PDB entry 3HSP | X-ray diffraction, 2.20 A resolution | chains A and B

# Chain A (and B)
Protein: Nitric oxide synthase, brain
Organism: Rattus norvegicus
Notes: EC 1.14.13.39; chain B of this document is another copy of the same molecule, construct and numbering; everything in this record applies to it too
Reference sequence: P29476 (NOS1_RAT); residues 297-718 here = UniProt positions 297-718
Amino-acid sequence (422 residues; row label = number of the first residue in the row):
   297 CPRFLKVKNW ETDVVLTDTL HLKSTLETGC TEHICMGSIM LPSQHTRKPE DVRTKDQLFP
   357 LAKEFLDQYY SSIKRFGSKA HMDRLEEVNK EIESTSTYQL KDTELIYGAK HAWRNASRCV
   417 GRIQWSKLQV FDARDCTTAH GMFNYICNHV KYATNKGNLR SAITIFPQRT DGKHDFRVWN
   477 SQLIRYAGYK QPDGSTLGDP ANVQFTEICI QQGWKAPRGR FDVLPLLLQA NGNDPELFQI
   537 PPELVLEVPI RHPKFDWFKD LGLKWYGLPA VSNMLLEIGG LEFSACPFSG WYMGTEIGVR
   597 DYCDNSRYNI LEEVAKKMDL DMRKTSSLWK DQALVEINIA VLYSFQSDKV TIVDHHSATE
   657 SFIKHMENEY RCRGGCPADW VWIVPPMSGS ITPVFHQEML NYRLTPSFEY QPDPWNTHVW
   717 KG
Unresolved in the structure: 297-298, 340-347 (chain B: 297, 340-347)
Ion coordination: Zn2+: Cys-326, Cys-331 (shared with Cys-326(B), Cys-331(B) of chain B); heme Fe: Cys-415 (together with nitric oxide)
Small-molecule neighbours:
  - tetrahydrobiopterin (H4B), molecule 1: Trp-306, Trp-676, Phe-691, His-692, Gln-693, Glu-694
  - tetrahydrobiopterin (H4B), molecule 2: Ser-334, Met-336, Arg-596, Val-677, Trp-678
  - N-omega-hydroxy-L-arginine (HAR): Gln-478, Trp-561, Tyr-562, Pro-565, Val-567, Ser-585, Gly-586, Trp-587, Tyr-588, Met-589, Glu-592, Ile-593, Asp-597
  - heme / nitric oxide: Trp-409, Ala-412, Arg-414, Cys-415, Val-416, Gly-417, Leu-424, Ser-457, Val-567, Met-570, Phe-584, Ser-585, Gly-586, Trp-587, Met-589, Glu-592, Val-649, Trp-678, Phe-704, Tyr-706
Swiss-Prot annotation at these positions:
  - binding site ((6R)-L-erythro-5,6,7,8-tetrahydrobiopterin): Ser-334, Val-677, Trp-678, Phe-691
  - binding site (heme b): Cys-415, Tyr-706
  - binding site (L-arginine): Gln-478, Trp-587, Tyr-588, Glu-592
  - mutagenesis: Tyr-588 (Y588F: No decrease in nitric-oxide synthase activity; Y588H: 50% decrease of nitric-oxide synthase activity; Y588S: 30% decrease of nitric-oxide synthase activity)

# Chain A / chain B interface
Pairs across the interface (125; chain A residue first):
  Leu-301(A) / Ile-330(B)  hydrophobic
  Lys-302(A) / Ile-335(B)
  Trp-306(A) / Met-336(B)  hydrophobic
  Glu-307(A) / Asp-600(B)
  Glu-307(A) / Asn-601(B)  hydrogen bond (side chain-backbone)
  Glu-307(A) / Ser-602(B)  hydrogen bond (side chain-backbone)
  His-317(A) / Ile-330(B)
  Ser-320(A) / His-329(B)  hydrogen bond (side chain-backbone)
  Thr-321(A) / His-329(B)  hydrogen bond (backbone-side chain)
  Leu-322(A) / His-329(B)
  Glu-323(A) / Glu-328(B)
  Thr-324(A) / Thr-327(B)
  Thr-324(A) / Glu-328(B)  hydrogen bond (backbone-backbone)
  Thr-324(A) / His-329(B)
  Thr-324(A) / Ile-330(B)
  Cys-326(A) / Thr-327(B)
  Cys-326(A) / Glu-328(B)
  Cys-326(A) / Cys-331(B)  hydrophobic
  Thr-327(A) / Thr-324(B)
  Thr-327(A) / Cys-326(B)
  Glu-328(A) / Glu-323(B)
  Glu-328(A) / Thr-324(B)  hydrogen bond (backbone-side chain)
  Glu-328(A) / Cys-326(B)
  Glu-328(A) / Thr-327(B)
  Glu-328(A) / Glu-328(B)
  His-329(A) / Ser-320(B)  hydrogen bond (backbone-side chain)
  His-329(A) / Thr-321(B)  hydrogen bond (side chain-backbone)
  His-329(A) / Leu-322(B)
  His-329(A) / Tyr-698(B)
  Ile-330(A) / Leu-301(B)  hydrophobic
  Ile-330(A) / His-317(B)
  Ile-330(A) / Leu-696(B)  hydrophobic
  Ile-330(A) / Asn-697(B)
  Cys-331(A) / Cys-326(B)  hydrophobic
  Cys-331(A) / Leu-696(B)
  Cys-331(A) / Asn-697(B)  hydrogen bond (backbone-backbone)
  Met-332(A) / Leu-301(B)  hydrophobic
  Met-332(A) / Leu-696(B)  hydrophobic
  Gly-333(A) / Cys-331(B)
  Ser-334(A) / Trp-676(B)
  Ser-334(A) / Glu-694(B)
  Ser-334(A) / Met-695(B)  hydrogen bond (side chain-backbone)
  Ile-335(A) / Val-303(B)  hydrophobic
  Ile-335(A) / Glu-694(B)
  Met-336(A) / Trp-306(B)  hydrophobic
  Met-336(A) / Glu-694(B)  hydrogen bond (backbone-side chain)
  Leu-337(A) / Trp-306(B)  hydrophobic
  Val-595(A) / Ser-686(B)
  Arg-596(A) / Ser-686(B)
  Arg-596(A) / Phe-691(B)
  Arg-596(A) / His-692(B)
  Asp-600(A) / Glu-307(B)
  Asp-600(A) / His-692(B)
  Asn-601(A) / Glu-307(B)  hydrogen bond (backbone-side chain)
  Ser-602(A) / Glu-307(B)  hydrogen bond
  Leu-607(A) / Ile-687(B)  hydrophobic
  Lys-620(A) / Gln-642(B)  hydrogen bond
  Thr-621(A) / Asp-650(B)  hydrogen bond
  Thr-621(A) / His-652(B)
  Thr-621(A) / Ser-653(B)  hydrogen bond
  Ser-622(A) / Leu-638(B)
  Ser-622(A) / Gln-642(B)  hydrogen bond
  Ser-622(A) / Asp-650(B)
  Ser-623(A) / Ile-635(B)
  Leu-624(A) / Asn-634(B)
  Leu-624(A) / Ile-635(B)  hydrophobic
  Leu-624(A) / Leu-638(B)  hydrophobic
  Leu-624(A) / His-651(B)
  Leu-624(A) / His-652(B)
  Lys-626(A) / Ile-687(B)
  Asp-627(A) / Val-631(B)
  Asp-627(A) / His-651(B)  salt bridge
  Asp-627(A) / His-652(B)  salt bridge
  Asp-627(A) / Met-683(B)
  Asp-627(A) / Ser-684(B)  hydrogen bond
  Gln-628(A) / Val-631(B)
  Gln-628(A) / Glu-632(B)  hydrogen bond
  Gln-628(A) / Ile-635(B)
  Val-631(A) / Asp-627(B)
  Val-631(A) / Val-631(B)  hydrophobic
  Glu-632(A) / Gln-628(B)  hydrogen bond
  Asn-634(A) / Leu-624(B)
  Ile-635(A) / Ser-623(B)
  Ile-635(A) / Gln-628(B)
  Leu-638(A) / Ser-622(B)
  Leu-638(A) / Leu-624(B)  hydrophobic
  Gln-642(A) / Ser-622(B)  hydrogen bond
  Asp-650(A) / Thr-621(B)  hydrogen bond
  Asp-650(A) / Ser-622(B)
  His-651(A) / Leu-624(B)
  His-651(A) / Asp-627(B)  salt bridge
  His-652(A) / Thr-621(B)
  His-652(A) / Leu-624(B)
  His-652(A) / Asp-627(B)  salt bridge
  Trp-676(A) / Ser-334(B)
  Trp-676(A) / Val-677(B)  hydrophobic
  Val-677(A) / Trp-676(B)  hydrophobic
  Pro-682(A) / Ser-684(B)
  Pro-682(A) / Gly-685(B)  hydrogen bond (backbone-backbone)
  Pro-682(A) / Ser-686(B)  hydrogen bond (backbone-backbone)
  Met-683(A) / Asp-627(B)
  Ser-684(A) / Asp-627(B)  hydrogen bond
  Ser-684(A) / Pro-682(B)
  Ser-684(A) / Met-683(B)
  Ser-684(A) / Ser-684(B)
  Gly-685(A) / Pro-682(B)  hydrogen bond (backbone-backbone)
  Ser-686(A) / Val-595(B)
  Ser-686(A) / Arg-596(B)
  Ser-686(A) / Pro-682(B)  hydrogen bond (backbone-backbone)
  Ile-687(A) / Lys-626(B)
  Ile-687(A) / Asp-627(B)
  Ile-687(A) / Leu-630(B)  hydrophobic
  Phe-691(A) / Arg-596(B)
  Phe-691(A) / Pro-682(B)  hydrophobic
  His-692(A) / Arg-596(B)
  His-692(A) / Asp-600(B)  salt bridge
  Glu-694(A) / Ser-334(B)
  Glu-694(A) / Ile-335(B)
  Glu-694(A) / Met-336(B)  hydrogen bond (side chain-backbone)
  Met-695(A) / Ser-334(B)  hydrogen bond (backbone-side chain)
  Leu-696(A) / Cys-331(B)
  Asn-697(A) / Ile-330(B)
  Asn-697(A) / Cys-331(B)  hydrogen bond (backbone-backbone)
  Tyr-698(A) / His-329(B)
  Tyr-698(A) / Ile-330(B)  hydrophobic
Other interface residues (no listed pair), chain A (65 interface residues in all): Val-303, Cys-599, Leu-630, Ser-653, Gln-693
Other interface residues (no listed pair), chain B (63 interface residues in all): Lys-302, Met-332, Gly-333, Leu-337, Leu-607, Gln-693

# In short
65 residues of chain A face 63 of chain B across their interface; the contacts include 30 hydrogen bonds and 5
salt bridges. Among the polar pairs are Asp-627(A)/His-651(B), Asp-627(A)/His-652(B) and
His-692(A)/Asp-600(B). Chain A binds heme / nitric oxide, tetrahydrobiopterin and N-omega-hydroxy-L-arginine.
Both chains are Nitric oxide synthase, brain (Rattus norvegicus). Entry 3HSP (Ternary structure of neuronal
nitric oxide synthase with NHA and NO bound(2)) was determined by X-ray diffraction (same publication as 3HSN
and 3HSO).
